3WC2 - chains B and Q of the 6 polymer chains in the assembly; structure by X-ray diffraction, 3.64 A resolution.

[Chain B]
Molecule: Likely histidyl tRNA-specific guanylyltransferase
Source organism: Candida albicans
Reference sequence: Q5AFK5 (Q5AFK5_CANAL); residues 1-268 here = UniProt positions 1-268
Amino-acid sequence (271 residues; numbered -2 to 268; the number before each row is that of its first residue; numbers below 1 keep their minus sign (Gly-2 is residue -2)):
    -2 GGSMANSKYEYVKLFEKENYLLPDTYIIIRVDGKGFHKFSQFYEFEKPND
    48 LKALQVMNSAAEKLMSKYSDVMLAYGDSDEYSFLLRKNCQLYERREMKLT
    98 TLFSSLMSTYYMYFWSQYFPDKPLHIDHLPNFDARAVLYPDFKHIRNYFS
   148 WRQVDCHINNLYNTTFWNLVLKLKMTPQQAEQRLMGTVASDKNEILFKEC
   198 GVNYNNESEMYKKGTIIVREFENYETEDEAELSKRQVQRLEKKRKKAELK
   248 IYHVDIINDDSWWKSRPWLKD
Unresolved in the structure: -2 to 3, 218-244
Sequence notes: expression tag (-2 to 0)
What the authors report for this chain:
  - binding site for 76mer-tRNA: His154, Tyr159, Glu178, Asn190, Phe194, Asn200, Asn202, Lys209, Lys210
  - mutagenesis - H154A, N190A, F194A, K209A, K209Q: decreased catalytic activity
  - mutagenesis - F194Y: unchanged catalytic activity
  - mutagenesis - N200D, K209E: abolished catalytic activity

[Chain Q]
Molecule: 76mer-tRNA
Sequence (76 nucleotides; each row starts with the number of its first residue):
     1 GCGGAUUUAGCUCAGUUGGGAGAGCGCCAGACUGUGGAUCUGGAGGUCCU
    51 GUGUUCGAUCCACAGAAUUCGCACCA
Unresolved in the structure: 74-76

[Interface between chain B and chain Q]
Contacting residue pairs (7):
  Asp152(B) with G1(Q), sugar contact
  Asn156(B) with G1(Q), hydrogen bond to the sugar
  Tyr159(B) with C2(Q), hydrogen bond to the sugar
  Glu178(B) with G3(Q), sugar contact
  Gly183(B) with C72(Q), hydrogen bond to the sugar
  Thr184(B) with C72(Q), sugar contact
  Val185(B) with A73(Q), phosphate contact
Interface residues without a listed pair, chain B (12 interface residues in all): Asp29, Lys35, Asp76, Ile155, Met182
Interface residues without a listed pair, chain Q (6 interface residues in all): A64

[Overview]
Chain B and chain Q form an interface of 12 and 6 residues respectively, with 3 hydrogen bonds. Polar contacts
include Asn156(B)-G1(Q), Tyr159(B)-C2(Q) and Gly183(B)-C72(Q). The paper reports a binding site for 76mer-tRNA
at His154(B), Tyr159(B) and Glu178(B) among others; H154A, N190A and F194A of chain B, among others, reduce
catalytic activity; 8 substitutions were tested in all.
Here chain B is Likely histidyl tRNA-specific guanylyltransferase (Candida albicans) and chain Q is
76mer-tRNA. Entry 3WC2 (Crystal structure of C. albicans tRNA(His) guanylyltransferase (Thg1) with a
tRNA(Phe)(GUG)) was determined by X-ray diffraction together with 3WBZ and 3WC1 from the same study.
